Entry 4IXX (X-ray diffraction, 2.40 A resolution); this record covers chains C and D of the 4 polymer chains in the assembly.

[Chain C (and D)]
Name: 3-deoxy-D-arabino-heptulosonate 7-phosphate synthase
Organism: Neisseria meningitidis
Notes: EC 2.5.1.54; chain D of this document is another copy of the same molecule, construct and numbering; everything in this record applies to it too
UniProtKB: Q9K169 (Q9K169_NEIMB); numbering as in UniProt (aligned over 1-351)
Chain sequence (351 residues; numbered 1 to 351; the number before each row is that of its first residue):
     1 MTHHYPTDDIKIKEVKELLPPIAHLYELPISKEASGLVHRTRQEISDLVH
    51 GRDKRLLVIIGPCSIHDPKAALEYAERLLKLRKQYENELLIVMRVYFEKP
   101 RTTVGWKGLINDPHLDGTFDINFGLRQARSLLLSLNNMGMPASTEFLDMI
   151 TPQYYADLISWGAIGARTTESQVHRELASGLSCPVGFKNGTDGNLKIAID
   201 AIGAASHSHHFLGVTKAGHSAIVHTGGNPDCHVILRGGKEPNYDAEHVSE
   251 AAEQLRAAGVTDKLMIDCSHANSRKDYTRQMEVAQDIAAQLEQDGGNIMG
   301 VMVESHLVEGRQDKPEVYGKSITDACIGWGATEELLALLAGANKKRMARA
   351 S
Unresolved in the structure: 1-10, 351 (chain D: 1-8, 351)
Differences from the reference sequence: engineered mutation Gly213 (Ser in Q9K169)
Ion coordination: Mn2+: Cys63, His270, Glu304, Asp324

[Interface between chain C and chain D]
Pairs across the interface (111):
  Lys11(C) - Ser179(D)
  Lys11(C) - Gly180(D)
  Lys11(C) - Leu181(D)
  Lys11(C) - Thr225(D)
  Lys11(C) - Gly226(D)  hydrogen bond (backbone-backbone)
  Lys11(C) - Gly227(D)
  Ile12(C) - Gly180(D)
  Ile12(C) - His224(D)
  Lys13(C) - His224(D)  hydrogen bond (backbone-backbone)
  Lys13(C) - Gly226(D)
  Glu14(C) - Val223(D)
  Glu14(C) - His224(D)  salt bridge
  Val15(C) - Ala221(D)  hydrophobic
  Val15(C) - Ile222(D)
  Lys16(C) - His210(D)  hydrogen bond
  Lys16(C) - Ala221(D)
  Lys16(C) - Ile222(D)  hydrogen bond (backbone-backbone)
  Glu17(C) - Ile222(D)
  Leu18(C) - Leu212(D)  hydrophobic
  Leu18(C) - Ser220(D)
  Leu18(C) - Ala221(D)  hydrophobic
  Leu18(C) - Ile222(D)  hydrophobic
  Lys99(C) - Gln172(D)  hydrogen bond (backbone-side chain)
  Pro100(C) - Gln172(D)
  Arg101(C) - Gln172(D)  hydrogen bond (backbone-side chain)
  Arg101(C) - Arg175(D)
  Thr102(C) - Arg175(D)  hydrogen bond (backbone-side chain)
  Thr102(C) - Lys196(D)
  Thr102(C) - Asp200(D)
  Thr103(C) - Asp200(D)
  Thr103(C) - Ala204(D)
  Val104(C) - Ala204(D)  hydrophobic
  Val104(C) - His207(D)
  Lys107(C) - Gln172(D)
  Lys107(C) - Glu176(D)  salt bridge
  Lys107(C) - His209(D)  hydrogen bond
  Lys107(C) - His210(D)
  Asn111(C) - His210(D)  hydrogen bond (side chain-backbone)
  Phe119(C) - His210(D)
  Ile121(C) - Leu212(D)  hydrophobic
  Leu147(C) - Gln172(D)
  Leu147(C) - Val173(D)
  Ile150(C) - Leu212(D)  hydrophobic
  Thr151(C) - Leu212(D)
  Arg167(C) - Glu170(D)  salt bridge
  Arg167(C) - Ser171(D)
  Thr168(C) - Ser171(D)
  Glu170(C) - Arg167(D)
  Glu170(C) - Thr191(D)  hydrogen bond
  Ser171(C) - Arg167(D)
  Ser171(C) - Thr168(D)
  Ser171(C) - His174(D)
  Gln172(C) - Lys99(D)  hydrogen bond (side chain-backbone)
  Gln172(C) - Pro100(D)
  Gln172(C) - Arg101(D)  hydrogen bond (side chain-backbone)
  Gln172(C) - Lys107(D)
  Gln172(C) - Leu147(D)
  Val173(C) - Leu147(D)
  Val173(C) - His174(D)
  His174(C) - Ser171(D)
  His174(C) - Val173(D)
  Arg175(C) - Arg101(D)
  Arg175(C) - Thr102(D)  hydrogen bond (side chain-backbone)
  Glu176(C) - Lys107(D)  salt bridge
  Ser179(C) - Lys11(D)
  Gly180(C) - Lys11(D)
  Gly180(C) - Ile12(D)
  Leu181(C) - Lys11(D)  hydrogen bond (backbone-side chain)
  Ser182(C) - Ile10(D)
  Ser182(C) - Lys11(D)  hydrogen bond (backbone-side chain)
  Thr191(C) - Glu170(D)  hydrogen bond
  Asp192(C) - Asn194(D)  hydrogen bond
  Asn194(C) - Asp192(D)  hydrogen bond
  Asp200(C) - Thr102(D)
  Asp200(C) - Thr103(D)
  Ala204(C) - Thr103(D)
  His207(C) - Val104(D)
  His209(C) - Lys107(D)  hydrogen bond
  His210(C) - Lys16(D)
  His210(C) - Lys107(D)
  His210(C) - Asn111(D)  hydrogen bond (backbone-side chain)
  His210(C) - Phe119(D)
  Leu212(C) - Leu18(D)  hydrophobic
  Leu212(C) - Ile121(D)  hydrophobic
  Leu212(C) - Ile150(D)
  Leu212(C) - Thr151(D)
  Val214(C) - Val214(D)  hydrophobic
  Val214(C) - Ser220(D)
  Gly218(C) - His219(D)
  Gly218(C) - Ser220(D)  hydrogen bond (backbone-backbone)
  His219(C) - Gly218(D)
  His219(C) - His219(D)
  Ser220(C) - Leu18(D)
  Ser220(C) - Val214(D)
  Ser220(C) - Gly218(D)  hydrogen bond (backbone-backbone)
  Ala221(C) - Val15(D)  hydrophobic
  Ala221(C) - Lys16(D)
  Ala221(C) - Leu18(D)  hydrophobic
  Ile222(C) - Val15(D)
  Ile222(C) - Lys16(D)  hydrogen bond (backbone-backbone)
  Ile222(C) - Glu17(D)
  Val223(C) - Glu14(D)
  His224(C) - Ile12(D)
  His224(C) - Lys13(D)  hydrogen bond (backbone-backbone)
  His224(C) - Glu14(D)  salt bridge
  Thr225(C) - Lys11(D)
  Gly226(C) - Lys11(D)  hydrogen bond (backbone-backbone)
  Gly226(C) - Lys13(D)
  Gly227(C) - Lys11(D)
  Asn228(C) - Lys11(D)
  Pro229(C) - Lys11(D)
Other interface residues (no listed pair), chain C (67 interface residues in all): Asn122, Leu125, Asp148, Met149, Cys183, Lys196, Ser208, Phe211, Gly213, Thr215, Lys216
Other interface residues (no listed pair), chain D (64 interface residues in all): Asp9, Asn122, Leu125, Asp148, Met149, Ser182, Ser208, Gly213, Thr215

[In short]
The interface between chain C and chain D involves 67 residues on one side and 64 on the other, with 25
hydrogen bonds and 5 salt bridges. Polar contacts include Glu14(C)-His224(D), Lys107(C)-Glu176(D) and
Arg167(C)-Glu170(D). The Mn2+ site is built by Cys63(C), His270(C), Glu304(C) and Asp324(C).
Both chains are 3-deoxy-D-arabino-heptulosonate 7-phosphate synthase (Neisseria meningitidis). Entry 4IXX
(Crystal structure of S213G variant DAH7PS without Tyr bound from Neisseria meningitidis) was determined by
X-ray diffraction, deposited together with 4HSN and 4HSO.
